5WTE - chains A and B of the 3 polymer chains in the assembly; structure by electron microscopy, 3.40 A resolution.

[Chain A]
Protein: VP1
From: Hepatovirus A
Notes: engineered mutation(s): K37R, S178Q
Chain sequence (278 residues; numbered 1 to 278; the number before each row is that of its first residue):
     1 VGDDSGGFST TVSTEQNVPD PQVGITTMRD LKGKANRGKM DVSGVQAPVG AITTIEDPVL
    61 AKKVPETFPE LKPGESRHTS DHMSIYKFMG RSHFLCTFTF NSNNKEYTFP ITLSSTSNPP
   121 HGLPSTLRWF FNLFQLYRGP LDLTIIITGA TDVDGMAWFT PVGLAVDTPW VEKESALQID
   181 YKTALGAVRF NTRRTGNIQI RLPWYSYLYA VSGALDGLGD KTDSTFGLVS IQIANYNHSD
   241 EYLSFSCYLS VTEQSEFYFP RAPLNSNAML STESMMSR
Disordered / not traced: 1-2, 30-39, 273-278

[Chain B]
Protein: VP2
From: Hepatitis A virus
Chain sequence (222 residues; numbered 1 to 222; the number before each row is that of its first residue):
     1 DIEEEQMIQS VDRTAVTGAS YFTSVDQSSV HTAEVGSHQI EPLKTSVDKP GSKKTQGEKF
    61 FLIHSARWLT THALFHEVAK LDVVKLLYNE QFAVQGLLRY HTYARFGIEI QVQINPTPFQ
   121 QGGLICAMVP GDQSYGSIAS LTVYPHGLLN CNINNVVRIK VPFIYTRGAY HFKDPQYPVW
   181 ELTIRVWSEL NIGTGTSAYT SLNVLARFTD LELHGLTPLS TQ
Disordered / not traced: 1-4, 222

[How chain A and chain B interact]
Contacting residue pairs - 55 pairs, chain A then chain B:
  Asp4(A) with Lys54(B), salt bridge; Asp210(B)
  Ser5(A) with Glu58(B); Arg207(B); Thr209(B); Asp210(B), hydrogen bond (side chain-backbone)
  Gln16(A) with His146(B), hydrogen bond
  Asn17(A) with Thr142(B), hydrogen bond (side chain-backbone); Val143(B), hydrogen bond (side chain-backbone); Tyr144(B)
  Thr54(A) with Ile153(B)
  Ile55(A) with Leu148(B), hydrophobic
  Glu56(A) with Leu148(B); Asn150(B), hydrogen bond
  Ser115(A) with Tyr135(B)
  Gln135(A) with Pro130(B); Ile164(B)
  Leu136(A) with Ile164(B), hydrophobic; Tyr165(B); Thr166(B)
  Leu208(A) with Thr166(B); Arg167(B)
  Tyr209(A) with Tyr165(B); Thr166(B), hydrogen bond (backbone-backbone)
  Ala210(A) with Thr166(B)
  Ser212(A) with Thr166(B)
  Ala214(A) with Ser134(B)
  Leu215(A) with Tyr177(B), hydrophobic
  Asp216(A) with Asp132(B)
  Leu218(A) with Gln176(B)
  Gly219(A) with Gln176(B)
  Thr222(A) with Arg167(B)
  Asp223(A) with Thr166(B), hydrogen bond; Arg167(B), salt bridge; Gln176(B); Tyr177(B)
  Phe259(A) with Pro130(B), hydrophobic; Pro145(B); Trp180(B), hydrophobic
  Pro260(A) with Val143(B)
  Arg261(A) with Pro130(B), hydrogen bond (side chain-backbone); Asp132(B), hydrogen bond (side chain-backbone); Gln133(B), hydrogen bond (side chain-backbone); Ser134(B); Val143(B); Tyr144(B)
  Ala262(A) with Ser140(B); Tyr144(B), hydrogen bond (backbone-side chain)
  Pro263(A) with Gly136(B); Ser137(B), hydrogen bond (backbone-backbone); Ser140(B)
  Leu264(A) with Tyr135(B), hydrophobic; Gly136(B)
  Asn265(A) with Gly136(B); Ser137(B)
Interface residues without a listed pair, chain A (32 interface residues in all): Asp3, Gly7, Thr116, Ala268
Interface residues without a listed pair, chain B (31 interface residues in all): Val129, Gly131, Asn154

[Summary]
32 residues of chain A face 31 of chain B across their interface, with 12 hydrogen bonds and 2 salt bridges.
Polar pairs include Asp4(A)-Lys54(B), Asp223(A)-Arg167(B) and Ser5(A)-Asp210(B).
Chain A is VP1 (Hepatovirus A) and chain B is VP2 (Hepatitis A virus); the structure, Cryo-EM structure for
Hepatitis A virus full particle, was determined by electron microscopy together with 5WTF, 5WTG and 5WTH from
the same study.
